Entry 1PY1 (X-ray diffraction, 2.60 A resolution); this record covers chains A and B of the 4 polymer chains in the assembly.

Chain A (and B):
Name: ADP-ribosylation factor binding protein GGA1
Organism: Homo sapiens
Notes: fragment: VHS Domain (Residues 2-157); chain B of this document is another copy of the same molecule, construct and numbering; everything in this record applies to it too
Reference sequence: Q9UJY5 (GGA1_HUMAN); aligned to UniProt positions 2-158 over residues 1-157 (the alignment contains insertions or deletions, so no single offset holds)
Amino-acid sequence (158 residues; numbered 0 to 157; the number before each row is that of its first residue; numbering starts at 0):
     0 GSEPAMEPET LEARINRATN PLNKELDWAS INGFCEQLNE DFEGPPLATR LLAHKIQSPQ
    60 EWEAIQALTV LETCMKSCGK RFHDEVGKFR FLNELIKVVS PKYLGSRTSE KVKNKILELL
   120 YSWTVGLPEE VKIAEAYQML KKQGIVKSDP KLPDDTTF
Unresolved in the structure: 0-7, 150-157 (chain B: 0-6, 146-157)
Sequence notes: cloning artifact (0-1)
Disulfide bonds: Cys-34/Cys-73

Interface between chain A and chain B:
Contacting residue pairs (18):
  Glu-11(A) / Gln-59(B)
  Asn-15(A) / Pro-20(B)
  Asn-15(A) / Gln-59(B)  hydrogen bond
  Pro-20(A) / Asn-15(B)
  Arg-49(A) / Arg-106(B)
  His-53(A) / His-53(B)  hydrogen bond (backbone-side chain)
  His-53(A) / Ser-57(B)
  His-53(A) / Pro-58(B)
  Gln-56(A) / His-53(B)
  Ser-57(A) / His-53(B)
  Pro-58(A) / Arg-49(B)
  Pro-58(A) / His-53(B)
  Gln-59(A) / Glu-11(B)
  Gln-59(A) / Asn-15(B)  hydrogen bond
  Gln-59(A) / Leu-50(B)
  Gln-59(A) / Lys-54(B)
  Glu-62(A) / His-53(B)
  Arg-106(A) / Arg-49(B)
Also at the interface, not in a pair above, chain A (13 interface residues in all): Leu-50, Lys-54
Also at the interface, not in a pair above, chain B (14 interface residues in all): Ile-14, Gln-56, Arg-89

Overview:
13 residues of chain A face 14 of chain B across their interface; the contacts include 3 hydrogen bonds. Polar
pairs include Asn-15(A)/Gln-59(B) and His-53(A)/His-53(B).
Chain A and chain B are both ADP-ribosylation factor binding protein GGA1 (Homo sapiens); the structure,
Complex of GGA1-VHS domain and beta-secretase C-terminal phosphopeptide, was determined by X-ray diffraction.
